PDB entry 8RVL | electron microscopy, 2.14 A resolution | chains 2 and 1 of the 34 polymer chains in the assembly

Chain 2:
Molecule: Proteasome subunit beta type-7
From: Saccharomyces cerevisiae
Reference sequence: P30657 (PSB7_YEAST); residues -32 to 233 here correspond to UniProt positions 1-266 (UniProt number = residue number + 33)
Sequence (266 residues; row label = number of the first residue in the row; numbers below 1 keep their minus sign (Met-32 is residue -32)):
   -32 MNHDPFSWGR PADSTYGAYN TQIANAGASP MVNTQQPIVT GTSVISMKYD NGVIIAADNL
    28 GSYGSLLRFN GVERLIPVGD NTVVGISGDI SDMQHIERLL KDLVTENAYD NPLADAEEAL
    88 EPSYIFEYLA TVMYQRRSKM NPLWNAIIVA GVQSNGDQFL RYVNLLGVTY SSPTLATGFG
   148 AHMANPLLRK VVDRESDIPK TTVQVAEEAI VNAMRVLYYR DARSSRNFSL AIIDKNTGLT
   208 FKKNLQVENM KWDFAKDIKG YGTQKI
Unresolved in the structure: -32 to 0, 225-233

Chain 1:
Molecule: Proteasome subunit beta type-6
From: Saccharomyces cerevisiae
Reference sequence: P23724 (PSB6_YEAST); residues -18 to 222 here correspond to UniProt positions 1-241 (UniProt number = residue number + 19)
Sequence (241 residues; each row starts with the number of its first residue; numbers below 1 keep their minus sign (Met-18 is residue -18)):
   -18 MATIASEYSS EASNTPIEHQ FNPYGDNGGT ILGIAGEDFA VLAGDTRNIT DYSINSRYEP
    42 KVFDCGDNIV MSANGFAADG DALVKRFKNS VKWYHFDHND KKLSINSAAR NIQHLLYGKR
   102 FFPYYVHTII AGLDEDGKGA VYSFDPVGSY EREQCRAGGA AASLIMPFLD NQVNFKNQYE
   162 PGTNGKVKKP LKYLSVEEVI KLVRDSFTSA TERHIQVGDG LEILIVTKDG VRKEFYELKR
   222 D
Unresolved in the structure: -18 to 0, 157-168

How chain 2 and chain 1 interact:
Contacting residue pairs (38):
  Gln2(2) - Phe2(1)
  Glu94(2) - Lys66(1)  salt bridge
  Tyr101(2) - Ala59(1)
  Tyr101(2) - Asp60(1)  hydrogen bond
  Tyr101(2) - Ala63(1)
  Tyr101(2) - Tyr105(1)
  Arg104(2) - Pro4(1)  hydrogen bond (side chain-backbone)
  Arg104(2) - Tyr5(1)
  Arg104(2) - Asp60(1)  salt bridge
  Arg104(2) - Phe103(1)
  Ser105(2) - Phe103(1)
  Met107(2) - Gln1(1)
  Met107(2) - Phe2(1)
  Met107(2) - Pro4(1)  hydrophobic
  Pro109(2) - Phe2(1)  hydrophobic
  Trp111(2) - Phe2(1)  hydrophobic
  Arg128(2) - Glu40(1)  salt bridge
  Leu132(2) - Phe2(1)  hydrophobic
  Leu133(2) - Asn3(1)
  Leu133(2) - Pro4(1)
  Leu133(2) - Phe57(1)  hydrophobic
  Leu133(2) - Ala59(1)
  Gly134(2) - Ala59(1)
  Val135(2) - Asn8(1)
  Val135(2) - Phe57(1)  hydrophobic
  Val135(2) - Ala59(1)
  Thr136(2) - Asp62(1)
  Tyr137(2) - Asn29(1)
  Tyr137(2) - Asn36(1)  hydrogen bond
  Tyr137(2) - Glu40(1)
  Ser138(2) - Ser37(1)
  Ser138(2) - Glu40(1)  hydrogen bond (backbone-side chain)
  Ser139(2) - Asn36(1)
  His149(2) - Ser34(1)  hydrogen bond
  Arg156(2) - Ile35(1)  hydrogen bond (side chain-backbone)
  Asp160(2) - Arg221(1)  salt bridge
  Arg161(2) - Glu218(1)  salt bridge
  Arg161(2) - Arg221(1)
Also at the interface, not in a pair above, chain 2 (22 interface residues in all): Thr98
Also at the interface, not in a pair above, chain 1 (25 interface residues in all): Gly6, Arg38, Tyr39

Summary:
22 residues of chain 2 face 25 of chain 1 across their interface; the contacts include 6 hydrogen bonds and 5
salt bridges. Polar pairs include Glu94(2)-Lys66(1), Arg104(2)-Asp60(1) and Arg128(2)-Glu40(1).
Here chain 2 is Proteasome subunit beta type-7 and chain 1 is Proteasome subunit beta type-6, both from
Saccharomyces cerevisiae. Entry 8RVL (Proteasomal late precursor complex from pre1-1) was determined by
electron microscopy (same publication as 8RVO, 8RVP, 8RVQ and 9GBK).
